6I05 - chain A; structure by X-ray diffraction, 1.21 A resolution.

# Chain A
Molecule: Endolytic peptidoglycan transglycosylase RlpA
Source organism: Pseudomonas aeruginosa
Notes: EC 4.2.2.-
Reference sequence: A0A0A8RDC6 (A0A0A8RDC6_PSEAI); residues 264-342 here = UniProt positions 264-342
Sequence (79 residues; each row starts with the number of its first residue):
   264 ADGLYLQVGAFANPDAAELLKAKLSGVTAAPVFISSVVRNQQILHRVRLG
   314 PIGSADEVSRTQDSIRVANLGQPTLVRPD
Not modelled in the structure: 264-265, 342
From the paper describing this entry:
  - mutagenesis - R302A, R309A, R311A: decreased binding to compound 1

# In short
The paper reports that R302A, R309A and R311A reduce binding to compound 1.
Chain A is Endolytic peptidoglycan transglycosylase RlpA (Pseudomonas aeruginosa); the structure, Crystal
structure of RlpA SPOR domain from Pseudomonas aeruginosa, was determined by X-ray diffraction (same
publication as 6I09, 6I0A and 6I0N).
